5NV9 - chain A; structure by X-ray diffraction, 1.95 A resolution.

[Chain A]
Name: Putative sodium:solute symporter
From: Proteus mirabilis (strain HI4320)
UniProt: B4EZY7 (B4EZY7_PROMH); residues 1-496 here = UniProt positions 1-496
Chain sequence (496 residues; numbered 1 to 496; the number before each row is that of its first residue):
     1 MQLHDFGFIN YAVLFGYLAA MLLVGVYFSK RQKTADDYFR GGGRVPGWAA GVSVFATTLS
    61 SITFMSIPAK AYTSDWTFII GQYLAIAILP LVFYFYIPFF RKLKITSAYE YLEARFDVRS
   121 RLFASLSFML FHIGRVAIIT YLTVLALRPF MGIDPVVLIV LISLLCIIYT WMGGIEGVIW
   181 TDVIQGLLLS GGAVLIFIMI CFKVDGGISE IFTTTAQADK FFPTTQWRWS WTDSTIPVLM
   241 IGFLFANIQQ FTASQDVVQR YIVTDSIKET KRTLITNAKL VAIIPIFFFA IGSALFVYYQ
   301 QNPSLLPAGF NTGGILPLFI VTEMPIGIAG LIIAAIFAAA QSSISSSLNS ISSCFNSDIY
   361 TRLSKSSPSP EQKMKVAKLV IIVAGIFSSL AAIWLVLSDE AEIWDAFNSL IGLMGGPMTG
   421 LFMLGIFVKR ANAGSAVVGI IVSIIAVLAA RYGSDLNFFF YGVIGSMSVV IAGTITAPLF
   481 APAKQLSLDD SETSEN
Unresolved in the structure: 1-4, 400-403, 489-496
Modified residues: Mse1 (selenomethionine); Mse21, Mse65, Mse129, Mse151, Mse172, Mse199, Mse240, Mse324, Mse374, Mse414, Mse418, Mse423, Mse467 (selenomethionine; parent Met)
Ion coordination: Na+ site 1: A56, L59, A339, S342, S343; Na+ site 2: D182, S342, S345, S346
Ligand contacts: N-acetyl-beta-neuraminic acid (SLB): F55, T58, L59, S60, I62, T63, G81, Q82, R135, F243, N247, Q250, V281, P285
Curated features (UniProtKB/Swiss-Prot):
  - binding site (Na(+)): A56, L59, D182, A339, S342, S343, S345, S346
  - binding site (N-acetyl-alpha-neuraminate): T58, S60, T63, Q82, R135
Reported in the primary citation:
  - binding site for N-acetyl-beta-neuraminic acid: T58, S60, T63, F78, G81, Q82, R135, F243, N247, Q250
  - Na+ coordination: A56, L59, D182, A339, S342, S343, S345, S346
  - contacts within the chain: R31-E176 (salt bridge), R40-I105, R44-E176 (salt bridge), S53-R260, D256-R260, R260-S346

[Overview]
Chain A binds N-acetyl-beta-neuraminic acid. The Na+ site 1 is built by A56, L59, A339, S342 and S343. UniProt
lists 8 Na+-binding residues and 5 N-acetyl-alpha-neuraminate-binding residues. From the paper: a binding site
for N-acetyl-beta-neuraminic acid at T58, S60 and T63 among others; Na+ coordination by A56, L59 and D182
among others.
Chain A is Putative sodium:solute symporter (Proteus mirabilis (strain HI4320)); the structure,
Substrate-bound outward-open state of a Na+-coupled sialic acid symporter reveals a novel Na+-site, was
determined by X-ray diffraction, deposited together with 5NVA.
